Entry 6J2X (electron microscopy, 3.80 A resolution); this record covers chains D and E of the 47 polymer chains in the assembly.

# Chain D
Molecule: Proteasome subunit alpha type-4
From: Saccharomyces cerevisiae S288c
Notes: EC 3.4.25.1
Reference sequence: P40303 (PSA4_YEAST); residues -239 to 14 here correspond to UniProt positions 1-254 (UniProt number = residue number + 240)
Amino-acid sequence (254 residues; row label = number of the first residue in the row; numbers below 1 keep their minus sign (Met-239 is residue -239)):
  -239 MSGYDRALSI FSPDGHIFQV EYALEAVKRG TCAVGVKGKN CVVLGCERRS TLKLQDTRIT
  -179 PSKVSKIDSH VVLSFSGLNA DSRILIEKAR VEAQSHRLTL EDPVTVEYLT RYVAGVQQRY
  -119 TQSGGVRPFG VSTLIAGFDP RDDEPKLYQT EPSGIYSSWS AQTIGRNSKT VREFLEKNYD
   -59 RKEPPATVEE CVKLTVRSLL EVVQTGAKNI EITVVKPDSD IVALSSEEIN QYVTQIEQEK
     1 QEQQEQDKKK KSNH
Disordered / not traced: -239 to -238, 4-14
Swiss-Prot annotation at these positions:
  - modified residue: Thr-180 (Phosphothreonine)

# Chain E
Molecule: Proteasome subunit alpha type-5
From: Saccharomyces cerevisiae S288c
Notes: EC 3.4.25.1
Reference sequence: P32379 (PSA5_YEAST); residue numbers follow UniProt; this construct covers 1-260
Amino-acid sequence (260 residues; numbered 1 to 260; the number before each row is that of its first residue):
     1 MFLTRSEYDR GVSTFSPEGR LFQVEYSLEA IKLGSTAIGI ATKEGVVLGV EKRATSPLLE
    61 SDSIEKIVEI DRHIGCAMSG LTADARSMIE HARTAAVTHN LYYDEDINVE SLTQSVCDLA
   121 LRFGEGASGE ERLMSRPFGV ALLIAGHDAD DGYQLFHAEP SGTFYRYNAK AIGSGSEGAQ
   181 AELLNEWHSS LTLKEAELLV LKILKQVMEE KLDENNAQLS CITKQDGFKI YDNEKTAELI
   241 KELKEKEAAE SPEEADVEMS
Disordered / not traced: 1-8, 251-260

# Interface between chain D and chain E
Pairs across the interface - 55 pairs, chain D then chain E:
  Asp-235(D) with Glu125(E)
  Arg-234(D) with Asp9(E), salt bridge; Glu125(E)
  Ala-233(D) with Glu125(E), hydrogen bond (backbone-side chain); Ser135(E)
  Ile-230(D) with Gln23(E)
  Phe-229(D) with Gln23(E); Tyr26(E), hydrophobic; Arg136(E); Pro137(E)
  Ser-228(D) with Tyr26(E)
  Pro-227(D) with Tyr26(E), hydrophobic
  Asp-226(D) with Leu33(E)
  Gly-225(D) with Tyr26(E); Ala30(E); Leu33(E)
  His-224(D) with Leu33(E)
  Ile-223(D) with Arg136(E)
  Arg-129(D) with Glu90(E), salt bridge
  Gln-122(D) with Thr82(E); Ala83(E), hydrogen bond (side chain-backbone); Arg86(E); Ser87(E)
  Thr-119(D) with Ser135(E), hydrogen bond (backbone-side chain); Arg136(E)
  Gln-118(D) with Asp84(E), hydrogen bond; Ser87(E), hydrogen bond; Met134(E); Ser135(E), hydrogen bond (backbone-backbone); Phe138(E)
  Ser-117(D) with Ser135(E)
  Gly-116(D) with Met134(E); Ser135(E)
  Ser-87(D) with Ala83(E)
  Ile-85(D) with Thr82(E)
  Tyr-84(D) with Ile64(E); Arg86(E), hydrogen bond
  Ser-83(D) with Leu59(E); Ser63(E); Ile64(E)
  Ser-82(D) with Leu59(E); Glu60(E), hydrogen bond; Ser63(E), hydrogen bond (backbone-side chain)
  Trp-81(D) with Ser56(E); Leu58(E); Leu59(E)
  Ser-80(D) with Leu58(E)
  Ala-79(D) with Leu58(E)
  Glu-64(D) with Ser56(E), hydrogen bond; Pro57(E); Leu58(E)
  Arg-59(D) with Pro57(E), hydrogen bond (side chain-backbone); Leu58(E); Leu59(E), hydrogen bond (side chain-backbone); Glu60(E)
Other interface residues (no listed pair), chain D (31 interface residues in all): Ser-231, Lys-203, Leu-65, Tyr-61
Other interface residues (no listed pair), chain E (30 interface residues in all): Arg10, Ser27, Thr55, Ser61, Gly126, Gly139

# Summary
The interface between chain D and chain E involves 31 residues on one side and 30 on the other; the contacts
include 12 hydrogen bonds and 2 salt bridges. Among the polar pairs are Arg-234(D)-Asp9(E),
Arg-129(D)-Glu90(E) and Ala-233(D)-Glu125(E).
Here chain D is Proteasome subunit alpha type-4 and chain E is Proteasome subunit alpha type-5, both from
Saccharomyces cerevisiae S288c. Entry 6J2X (Yeast proteasome in resting state (C1-a)) was determined by
electron microscopy together with 6J2N, 6J30, 6J2C and 6J2Q from the same study.
